PDB entry 8FOK | electron microscopy, 3.56 A resolution | chains 1 and P of the 6 polymer chains in the assembly

[Chain 1]
Name: DNA polymerase
Organism: Saccharomyces cerevisiae
UniProtKB: A0A8H4BVQ7 (A0A8H4BVQ7_YEASX); residues 1-1468 here = UniProt positions 1-1468
Amino-acid sequence (1468 residues; each row starts with the number of its first residue):
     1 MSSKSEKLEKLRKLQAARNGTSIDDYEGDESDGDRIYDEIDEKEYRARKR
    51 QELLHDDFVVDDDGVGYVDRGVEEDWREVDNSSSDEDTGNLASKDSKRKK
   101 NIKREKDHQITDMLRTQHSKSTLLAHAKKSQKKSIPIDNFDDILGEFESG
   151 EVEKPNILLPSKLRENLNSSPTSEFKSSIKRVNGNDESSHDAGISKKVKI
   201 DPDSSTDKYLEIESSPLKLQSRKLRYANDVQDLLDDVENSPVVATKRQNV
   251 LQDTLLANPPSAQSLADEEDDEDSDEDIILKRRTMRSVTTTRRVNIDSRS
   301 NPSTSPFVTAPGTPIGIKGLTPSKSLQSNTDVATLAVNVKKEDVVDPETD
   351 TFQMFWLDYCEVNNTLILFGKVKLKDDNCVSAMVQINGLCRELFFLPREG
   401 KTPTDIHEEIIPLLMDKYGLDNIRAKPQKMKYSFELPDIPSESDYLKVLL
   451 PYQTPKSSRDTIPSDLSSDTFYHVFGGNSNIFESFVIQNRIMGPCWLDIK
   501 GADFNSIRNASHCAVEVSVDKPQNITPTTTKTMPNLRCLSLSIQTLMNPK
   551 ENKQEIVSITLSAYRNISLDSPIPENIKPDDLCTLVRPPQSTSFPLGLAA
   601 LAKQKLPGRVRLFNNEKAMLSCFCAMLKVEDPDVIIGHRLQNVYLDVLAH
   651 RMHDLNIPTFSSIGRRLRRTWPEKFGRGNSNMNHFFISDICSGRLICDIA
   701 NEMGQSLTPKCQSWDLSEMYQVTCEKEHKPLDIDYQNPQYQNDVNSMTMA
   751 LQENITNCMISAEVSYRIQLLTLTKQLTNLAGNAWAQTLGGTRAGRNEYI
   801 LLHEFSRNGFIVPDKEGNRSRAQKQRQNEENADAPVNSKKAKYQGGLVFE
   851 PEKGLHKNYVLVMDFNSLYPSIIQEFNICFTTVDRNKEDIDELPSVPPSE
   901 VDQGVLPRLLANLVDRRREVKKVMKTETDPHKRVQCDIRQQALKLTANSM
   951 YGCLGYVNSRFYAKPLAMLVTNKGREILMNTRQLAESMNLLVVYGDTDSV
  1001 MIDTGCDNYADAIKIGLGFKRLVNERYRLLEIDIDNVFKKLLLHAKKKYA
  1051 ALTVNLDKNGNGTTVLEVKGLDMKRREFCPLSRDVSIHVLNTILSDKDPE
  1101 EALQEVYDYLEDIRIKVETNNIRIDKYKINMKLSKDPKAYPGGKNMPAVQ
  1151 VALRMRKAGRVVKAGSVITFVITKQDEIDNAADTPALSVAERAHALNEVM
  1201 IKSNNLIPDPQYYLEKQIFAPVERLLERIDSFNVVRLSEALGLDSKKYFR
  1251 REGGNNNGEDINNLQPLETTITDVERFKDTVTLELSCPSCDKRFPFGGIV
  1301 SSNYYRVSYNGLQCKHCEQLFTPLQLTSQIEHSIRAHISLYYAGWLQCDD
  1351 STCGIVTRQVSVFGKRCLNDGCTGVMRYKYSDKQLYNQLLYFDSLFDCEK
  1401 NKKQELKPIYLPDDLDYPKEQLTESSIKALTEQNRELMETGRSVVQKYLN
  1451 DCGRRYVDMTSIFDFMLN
Disordered / not traced: 1-351, 505-510, 677-680, 816-841, 926-931, 1175-1187, 1453-1468
Reported in the primary citation:
  - binding site for RNA-DNA chimeric primer (chain P): Lys1048, Lys1069, Lys1074 to Glu1077, Lys1132, Lys1135, Lys1247, Arg1250, Arg1251

[Chain P]
Molecule: RNA-DNA chimeric primer
Sequence (14 nucleotides; numbered 1 to 14; the number before each row is that of its first residue):
     1 AGGCGGGCAGCGAA

[Interface between chain 1 and chain P]
Pairs across the interface (27):
  Thr997(1) with A14(P), sugar contact
  Lys1047(1) with G12(P), base contact; A13(P), hydrogen bond to the base; A14(P), base contact
  Lys1048(1) with G12(P), base contact
  Lys1069(1) with A13(P), phosphate contact
  Lys1074(1) with A13(P), salt bridge to the phosphate
  Arg1075(1) with C11(P), hydrogen bond to the base; G12(P), hydrogen bond to the sugar
  Arg1076(1) with C11(P), hydrogen bond to the phosphate; G12(P), salt bridge to the phosphate
  Glu1077(1) with G10(P), sugar contact; C11(P), sugar contact
  Met1131(1) with G10(P), sugar contact
  Lys1132(1) with G10(P), phosphate contact; C11(P), salt bridge to the phosphate; G12(P), phosphate contact
  Ser1134(1) with G10(P), hydrogen bond to the phosphate; C11(P), phosphate contact
  Lys1135(1) with A9(P), hydrogen bond to the phosphate; G10(P), salt bridge to the phosphate
  Tyr1140(1) with A9(P), sugar contact; G10(P), sugar contact
  Lys1247(1) with A1(P), hydrogen bond to the phosphate
  Arg1250(1) with A1(P), hydrogen bond to the sugar; G2(P), hydrogen bond to the sugar
  Arg1251(1) with G3(P), salt bridge to the phosphate
Also at the interface, not in a pair above, chain 1 (19 interface residues in all): Asp998, Gly1070, Met1146

[Overview]
19 residues of chain 1 and 9 residues of chain P are in contact, with 9 hydrogen bonds and 5 salt bridges.
Polar pairs include Lys1047(1)-A13(P), Arg1075(1)-C11(P) and Arg1075(1)-G12(P). The paper reports a binding
site for RNA-DNA chimeric primer (chain P) at Lys1048(1), Lys1069(1) and Lys1074(1) among others.
Chain 1 is DNA polymerase (Saccharomyces cerevisiae) and chain P is RNA-DNA chimeric primer; the structure,
Cryo-EM structure of S. cerevisiae DNA polymerase alpha-primase complex in the DNA elongation state, was
determined by electron microscopy, deposited together with 8FOC, 8FOD, 8FOE, 8FOH and 8FOJ.
